2F7P - chain A; structure by X-ray diffraction, 1.28 A resolution.

== Chain A ==
Protein: alpha-mannosidase II
Source organism: Drosophila melanogaster
Notes: EC 3.2.1.114; fragment: catalytic domain
UniProtKB: Q24451 (MAN2_DROME); residues 13-1045 here correspond to UniProt positions 76-1108 (UniProt number = residue number + 63)
Chain sequence (1045 residues; row label = number of the first residue in the row):
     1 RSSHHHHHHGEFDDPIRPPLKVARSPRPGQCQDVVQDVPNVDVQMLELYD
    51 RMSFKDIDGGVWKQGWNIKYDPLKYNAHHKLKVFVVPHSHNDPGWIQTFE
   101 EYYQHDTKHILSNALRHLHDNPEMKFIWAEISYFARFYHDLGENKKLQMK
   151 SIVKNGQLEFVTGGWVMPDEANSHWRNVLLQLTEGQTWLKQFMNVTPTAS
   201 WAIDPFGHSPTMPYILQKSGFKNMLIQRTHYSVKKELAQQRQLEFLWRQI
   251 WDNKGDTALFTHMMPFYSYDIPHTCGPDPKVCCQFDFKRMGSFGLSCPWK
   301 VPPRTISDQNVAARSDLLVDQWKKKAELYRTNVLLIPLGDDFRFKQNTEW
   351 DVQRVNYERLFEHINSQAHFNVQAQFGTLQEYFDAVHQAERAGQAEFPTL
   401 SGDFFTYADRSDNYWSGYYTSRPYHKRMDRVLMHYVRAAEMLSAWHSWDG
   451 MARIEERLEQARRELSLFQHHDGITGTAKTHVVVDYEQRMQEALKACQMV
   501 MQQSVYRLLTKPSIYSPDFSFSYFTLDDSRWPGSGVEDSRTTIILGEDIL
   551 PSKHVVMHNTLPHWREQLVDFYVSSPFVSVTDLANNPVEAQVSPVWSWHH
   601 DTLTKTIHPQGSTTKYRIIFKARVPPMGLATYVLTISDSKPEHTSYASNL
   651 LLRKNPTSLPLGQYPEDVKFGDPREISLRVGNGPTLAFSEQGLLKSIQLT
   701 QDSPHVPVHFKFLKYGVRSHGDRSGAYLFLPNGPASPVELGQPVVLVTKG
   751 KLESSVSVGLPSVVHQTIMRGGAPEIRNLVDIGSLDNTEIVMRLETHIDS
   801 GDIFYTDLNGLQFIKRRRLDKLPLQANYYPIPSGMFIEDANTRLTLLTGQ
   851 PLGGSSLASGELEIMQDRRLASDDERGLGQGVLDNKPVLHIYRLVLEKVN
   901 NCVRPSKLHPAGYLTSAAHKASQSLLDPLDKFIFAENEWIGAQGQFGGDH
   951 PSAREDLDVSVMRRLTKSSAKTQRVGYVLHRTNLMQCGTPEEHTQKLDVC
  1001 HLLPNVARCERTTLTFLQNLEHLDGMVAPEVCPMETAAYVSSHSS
Not modelled in the structure: 1-30, 1045
Differences from the reference sequence: cloning artifact (1-3, 10-12); expression tag (4-9)
Disulfide bonds: Cys31-Cys1032, Cys275-Cys282, Cys283-Cys297, Cys902-Cys987, Cys1000-Cys1009
Glycans and other covalent adducts: N-acetylglucosamine (NAG) linked to Asn194
Bound ions: Zn2+: His90, Asp92, Asp204, His471 (together with 2SK)
Ligand contacts: 2SK ((1R,2R,3R,4S,5R)-4-(benzylamino)-5-(methylthio)cyclopentane-1,2,3-triol): His90, Asp92, Trp95, Asp204, Phe206, Arg228, Ser268, Tyr269, Asp270, Asp340, Asp341, Trp415, His471, Asp472, Thr477, Tyr727, Arg876, Gly877
UniProt features mapped onto this chain:
  - active site: Asp204 (Nucleophile)
  - binding site (Zn(2+)): His90, Asp92, Asp204, His471
What the authors report for this chain:
  - binding site for 2SK: His90, Asp92, Asp204, Phe206, Arg228, Tyr269, His471, Asp472, Tyr727, Arg876
  - catalytic residues: Asp204, Asp341 (citing earlier work)

== In short ==
Chain A binds compound 2SK. Covalently linked N-acetylglucosamine: at Asn194. His90, Asp92, Asp204 and His471
coordinate Zn2+. From UniProt: active-site residue Asp204 and 4 Zn2+-binding residues. The paper reports
catalytic residues Asp204 and Asp341; a binding site for 2SK at His90, Asp92 and Asp204 among others.
Chain A is alpha-mannosidase II (Drosophila melanogaster); the structure, Golgi alpha-mannosidase II complex
with benzyl-mannostatin A, was determined by X-ray diffraction, deposited together with 2F7O.
